Entry 1R0N (X-ray diffraction, 2.60 A resolution); this record covers chains C and B of the 4 polymer chains in the assembly.

== Chain C ==
Molecule: Ecdsyone Response Element
Sequence (18 nucleotides; row label = number of the first residue in the row):
     1 CCGAGGTCAATGACCTCG

== Chain B ==
Protein: Ecdysone receptor
Organism: Drosophila melanogaster
Notes: fragment: Ecdsyone Receptor DNA binding domain
UniProt: P34021 (ECR_DROME); residues 193-301 here correspond to UniProt positions 256-364 (UniProt number = residue number + 63)
Chain sequence (109 residues; each row starts with the number of its first residue):
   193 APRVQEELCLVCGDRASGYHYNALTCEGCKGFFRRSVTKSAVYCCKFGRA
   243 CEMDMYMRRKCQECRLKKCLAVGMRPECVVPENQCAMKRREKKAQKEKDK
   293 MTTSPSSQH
Not modelled in the structure: 193-198, 285-301
Bound ions: Zn2+ site 1: Cys201, Cys204, Cys218, Cys221; Zn2+ site 2: Cys237, Cys243, Cys253, Cys256
Curated features (UniProtKB/Swiss-Prot):
  - DNA-binding region: Cys201 to Pro273 (Nuclear receptor)
  - zinc finger (NR C4-type): Cys201 to Cys221, Cys237 to Cys261

== How chain C and chain B interact ==
Residue-residue contacts (12; chain C residue first):
  DA10(C) - Gln254(B)  phosphate contact
  DT11(C) - Phe224(B)  phosphate contact
  DT11(C) - Arg227(B)  salt bridge to the phosphate
  DT11(C) - Arg251(B)  phosphate contact
  DT11(C) - Gln254(B)  phosphate contact
  DG12(C) - Gly220(B)  sugar contact
  DG12(C) - Arg227(B)  hydrogen bond to the base
  DG12(C) - Arg250(B)  salt bridge to the phosphate
  DG12(C) - Arg251(B)  salt bridge to the phosphate
  DG12(C) - Arg257(B)  salt bridge to the phosphate
  DA13(C) - Glu219(B)  phosphate contact
  DC14(C) - Glu219(B)  hydrogen bond to the base
Also at the interface, not in a pair above, chain C (7 interface residues in all): DC15, DG18
Also at the interface, not in a pair above, chain B (10 interface residues in all): Lys222, Cys277

== In short ==
Chain C and chain B form an interface of 7 and 10 residues respectively; the contacts include 2 hydrogen bonds
and 4 salt bridges. Polar contacts include DG12(C)-Arg227(B), DC14(C)-Glu219(B) and DT11(C)-Arg227(B). Curated
annotation (UniProt) lists a DNA-binding region on chain B.
Chain C is Ecdsyone Response Element and chain B is Ecdysone receptor (Drosophila melanogaster); the
structure, Crystal Structure of Heterodimeric Ecdsyone receptor DNA binding complex, was determined by X-ray
diffraction (same publication as 1R0O).
